8EOF - chains A and C of the 9 polymer chains in the assembly; structure by electron microscopy, 3.30 A resolution.

== Chain A ==
Molecule: DNA-directed RNA polymerase subunit alpha
Source organism: Mycobacterium tuberculosis H37Rv
Notes: EC 2.7.7.6
Reference sequence: P9WGZ1 (RPOA_MYCTU); numbering as in UniProt (aligned over 1-347)
Chain sequence (347 residues; numbered 1 to 347; the number before each row is that of its first residue):
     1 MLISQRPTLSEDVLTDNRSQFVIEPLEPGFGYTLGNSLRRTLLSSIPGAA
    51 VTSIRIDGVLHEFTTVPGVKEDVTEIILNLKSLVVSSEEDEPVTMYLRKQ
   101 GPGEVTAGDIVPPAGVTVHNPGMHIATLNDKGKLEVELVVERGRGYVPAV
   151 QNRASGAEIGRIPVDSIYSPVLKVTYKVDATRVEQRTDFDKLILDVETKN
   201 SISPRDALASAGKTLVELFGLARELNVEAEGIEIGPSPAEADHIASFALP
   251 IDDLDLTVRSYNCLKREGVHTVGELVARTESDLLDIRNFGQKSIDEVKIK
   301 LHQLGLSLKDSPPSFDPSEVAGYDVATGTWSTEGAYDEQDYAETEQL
Disordered / not traced: 227-347

== Chain C ==
Molecule: DNA-directed RNA polymerase subunit beta
Source organism: Mycobacterium tuberculosis H37Rv
Notes: EC 2.7.7.6
Reference sequence: P9WGY9 (RPOB_MYCTU); residue numbers follow UniProt; this construct covers 1-1178
Chain sequence (1178 residues; each row starts with the number of its first residue):
     1 MLEGCILADSRQSKTAASPSPSRPQSSSNNSVPGAPNRVSFAKLREPLEV
    51 PGLLDVQTDSFEWLIGSPRWRESAAERGDVNPVGGLEEVLYELSPIEDFS
   101 GSMSLSFSDPRFDDVKAPVDECKDKDMTYAAPLFVTAEFINNNTGEIKSQ
   151 TVFMGDFPMMTEKGTFIINGTERVVVSQLVRSPGVYFDETIDKSTDKTLH
   201 SVKVIPSRGAWLEFDVDKRDTVGVRIDRKRRQPVTVLLKALGWTSEQIVE
   251 RFGFSEIMRSTLEKDNTVGTDEALLDIYRKLRPGEPPTKESAQTLLENLF
   301 FKEKRYDLARVGRYKVNKKLGLHVGEPITSSTLTEEDVVATIEYLVRLHE
   351 GQTTMTVPGGVEVPVETDDIDHFGNRRLRTVGELIQNQIRVGMSRMERVV
   401 RERMTTQDVEAITPQTLINIRPVVAAIKEFFGTSQLSQFMDQNNPLSGLT
   451 HKRRLSALGPGGLSRERAGLEVRDVHPSHYGRMCPIETPEGPNIGLIGSL
   501 SVYARVNPFGFIETPYRKVVDGVVSDEIVYLTADEEDRHVVAQANSPIDA
   551 DGRFVEPRVLVRRKAGEVEYVPSSEVDYMDVSPRQMVSVATAMIPFLEHD
   601 DANRALMGANMQRQAVPLVRSEAPLVGTGMELRAAIDAGDVVVAEESGVI
   651 EEVSADYITVMHDNGTRRTYRMRKFARSNHGTCANQCPIVDAGDRVEAGQ
   701 VIADGPCTDDGEMALGKNLLVAIMPWEGHNYEDAIILSNRLVEEDVLTSI
   751 HIEEHEIDARDTKLGAEEITRDIPNISDEVLADLDERGIVRIGAEVRDGD
   801 ILVGKVTPKGETELTPEERLLRAIFGEKAREVRDTSLKVPHGESGKVIGI
   851 RVFSREDEDELPAGVNELVRVYVAQKRKISDGDKLAGRHGNKGVIGKILP
   901 VEDMPFLADGTPVDIILNTHGVPRRMNIGQILETHLGWCAHSGWKVDAAK
   951 GVPDWAARLPDELLEAQPNAIVSTPVFDGAQEAELQGLLSCTLPNRDGDV
  1001 LVDADGKAMLFDGRSGEPFPYPVTVGYMYIMKLHHLVDDKIHARSTGPYS
  1051 MITQQPLGGKAQFGGQRFGEMECWAMQAYGAAYTLQELLTIKSDDTVGRV
  1101 KVYEAIVKGENIPEPGIPESFKVLLKELQSLCLNVEVLSSDGAAIELREG
  1151 EDEDLERAAANLGINLSRNESASVEDLA
Disordered / not traced: 1-29, 812-828, 1152-1178
Curated features (UniProtKB/Swiss-Prot):
  - natural variant: V423 (V423A: In strain: vr1), L436 (L436P: In strain: vr2), S437 (S437T: In strain: vr3), Q438 to D441 (sequence variant, change not given here; In strain: RJ49), Q438 (Q438L: In strain: vr4), F439 (F439V: In strain: RJ37), M440 to N443 (deletion: In strain: RJ55), D441 (D441V: In strain: vr3), L449 to K452 (sequence variant, change not given here; In strain: RJ48), H451 (H451D: In strain: vr5; H451L: In strain: SP28; H451N: In strain: vr6; H451P: In strain: vr8; H451Q: In strain: vr1; H451R: In strain: vr7), S456 (S456L: In strain: vr11 and RJ37; S456Q: In strain: vr9; S456W: In strain: vr10), L458 (L458P: In strain: vr12 and SP22)
  - mutagenesis: E138 (E138R: Weakens interaction with TRCF and CarD), I147 (I147A: Weakens interaction with TRCF and CarD), K148 (K148A: Does not affect association with TRCF, but weakens interaction with CarD), S149 (S149A: Does not affect association with TRCF, but weakens interaction with CarD)

== Chain A / chain C interface ==
Residue-residue contacts - 57 pairs, chain A then chain C:
  R18(A) with R996(C); D997(C), salt bridge
  Y32(A) with F1011(C), hydrophobic; G1016(C); E1017(C); P1018(C)
  N36(A) with G1013(C), hydrogen bond (side chain-backbone); R1014(C); S1015(C); G1016(C)
  R39(A) with F906(C); G910(C), hydrogen bond (side chain-backbone)
  R40(A) with E902(C); D903(C), salt bridge; G1013(C), hydrogen bond (side chain-backbone); R1014(C)
  L43(A) with E902(C)
  S44(A) with E902(C)
  H61(A) with I792(C); V847(C); I848(C)
  E62(A) with K876(C), salt bridge
  F63(A) with F675(C); I848(C), hydrophobic
  T64(A) with F675(C)
  T65(A) with A655(C); K674(C)
  V69(A) with S654(C); A655(C), hydrogen bond (backbone-backbone)
  K70(A) with V653(C); A655(C); V690(C), hydrogen bond (side chain-backbone); D691(C), salt bridge
  E71(A) with A655(C)
  D72(A) with K674(C), salt bridge; F675(C)
  T74(A) with F675(C)
  N129(A) with E652(C)
  K131(A) with Y657(C)
  Y146(A) with V742(C); E743(C); K878(C)
  R153(A) with E795(C)
  I159(A) with R791(C); I792(C); G793(C)
  D165(A) with K878(C), salt bridge
  K173(A) with D909(C); G910(C)
  V174(A) with G910(C)
  T175(A) with A908(C), hydrogen bond (side chain-backbone); D909(C); G910(C)
  Y176(A) with F906(C); F1011(C); G1016(C), hydrogen bond (side chain-backbone)
  E197(A) with R996(C), salt bridge
Other interface residues (no listed pair), chain A (34 interface residues in all): L60, G68, E75, L78, Q151, I167
Other interface residues (no listed pair), chain C (47 interface residues in all): D656, N685, C687, P688, D745, I750, A794, K846, A874, V901, T911, P912, D1012

== In short ==
34 residues of chain A and 47 residues of chain C are in contact; the contacts include 7 hydrogen bonds and 7
salt bridges. Polar pairs include R18(A)-D997(C), R40(A)-D903(C) and E62(A)-K876(C). Curated annotation
(UniProt) lists 4 mutagenesis sites on chain C.
Chain A is DNA-directed RNA polymerase subunit alpha and chain C is DNA-directed RNA polymerase subunit beta,
both from Mycobacterium tuberculosis H37Rv; the structure, Mycobacterium tuberculosis transcription elongation
complex with Bacillus subtilis NusG (EC_PG), was determined by electron microscopy, deposited together with
8EHQ, 8EJ3, 8EOE, 8EOS, 8EOT and 8EXY.
